Entry 9IGR (X-ray diffraction, 2.31 A resolution); this record covers chains C and D of the 4 polymer chains in the assembly.

== Chain C (and D) ==
Protein: Polyphosphate--nucleotide phosphotransferase
Organism: Erysipelotrichaceae bacterium
Notes: chain D of this document is another copy of the same molecule, construct and numbering; everything in this record applies to it too
UniProt: A0A3D5XRJ5 (A0A3D5XRJ5_9FIRM); residue numbers follow UniProt; this construct covers 1-298
Sequence (306 residues; numbered 1 to 306; the number before each row is that of its first residue):
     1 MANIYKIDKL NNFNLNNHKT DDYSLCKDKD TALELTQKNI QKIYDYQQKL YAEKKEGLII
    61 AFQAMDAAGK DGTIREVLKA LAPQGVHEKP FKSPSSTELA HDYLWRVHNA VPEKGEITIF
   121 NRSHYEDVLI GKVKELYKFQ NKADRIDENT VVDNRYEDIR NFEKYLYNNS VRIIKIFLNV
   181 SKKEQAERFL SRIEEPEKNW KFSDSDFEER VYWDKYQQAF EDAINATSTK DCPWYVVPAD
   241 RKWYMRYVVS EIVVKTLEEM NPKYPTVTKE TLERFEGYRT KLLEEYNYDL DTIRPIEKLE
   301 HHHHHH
Not modelled in the structure: 1, 304-306 (chain D: 1-2, 300-306)
Sequence notes: engineered mutation Ala2 (Ile in A0A3D5XRJ5); expression tag (299-306)
Bound ions: Mg2+: Lys79, Leu81 (shared with 2 residues of chain A)
Ligand contacts:
  - 6YY (bis[oxidanyl-[oxidanyl-[oxidanyl-[oxidanyl(phosphonooxy)phosphoryl]oxy-phosphoryl]oxy-phosphoryl]oxy-phosphoryl] hydrogen phosphate): Lys29, Met65, Asp66, Ala67, Ala68, Gly69, Lys70, Asp71, Gly72, Arg75, Arg188, Arg192, Lys198, Lys201, Lys242, Trp243, Arg246
  - benzoic acid (BEZ): Leu104, His108, Asp158, Asn161, Phe162, Tyr165
Reported in the primary citation:
  - specificity-determining residues: Asp127 (proposed by the authors, not directly observed)
  - mutagenesis - D127A, D127N: unchanged catalytic activity
  - mutagenesis - D127A, D127N: increased catalytic activity on ITP (6c)
  - mutagenesis - D127A, D127N: increased catalytic activity on GTP

== How chain C and chain D interact ==
Residue-residue contacts (74):
  Lys54(C) - Asn141(D)
  Lys55(C) - Lys142(D)
  Lys55(C) - Ala143(D)  hydrogen bond (backbone-backbone)
  Lys55(C) - Asp144(D)  salt bridge
  Glu56(C) - Ala143(D)
  Glu56(C) - Arg145(D)  salt bridge
  Thr97(C) - Glu113(D)
  Leu99(C) - Lys114(D)  hydrogen bond (backbone-side chain)
  Ala100(C) - Glu113(D)
  Ala100(C) - Lys114(D)  hydrogen bond (backbone-backbone)
  His101(C) - Val111(D)
  His101(C) - Glu113(D)
  His101(C) - Lys114(D)  hydrogen bond (backbone-side chain)
  Asp102(C) - His108(D)  salt bridge
  Asp102(C) - Val111(D)
  Asp102(C) - Tyr165(D)  hydrogen bond
  Asp102(C) - Asn169(D)
  Tyr103(C) - Tyr165(D)
  Tyr103(C) - Asn169(D)
  Leu104(C) - His108(D)
  Leu104(C) - Tyr165(D)  hydrogen bond (backbone-side chain)
  Trp105(C) - His108(D)
  Trp105(C) - Asn109(D)  hydrogen bond (side chain-backbone)
  His108(C) - Asp102(D)  salt bridge
  His108(C) - Leu104(D)
  His108(C) - Trp105(D)
  His108(C) - His108(D)  hydrogen bond
  Asn109(C) - Trp105(D)  hydrogen bond (backbone-side chain)
  Asn109(C) - Asn109(D)  hydrogen bond
  Val111(C) - His101(D)
  Val111(C) - Asp102(D)
  Glu113(C) - Thr97(D)
  Glu113(C) - Ala100(D)
  Glu113(C) - His101(D)  salt bridge
  Lys114(C) - Leu99(D)  hydrogen bond (side chain-backbone)
  Lys114(C) - Ala100(D)  hydrogen bond (backbone-backbone)
  Lys114(C) - His101(D)  hydrogen bond (side chain-backbone)
  Lys114(C) - Asn141(D)
  Asn141(C) - Lys54(D)
  Asn141(C) - Lys114(D)
  Lys142(C) - Lys55(D)
  Lys142(C) - Ser170(D)
  Ala143(C) - Lys55(D)  hydrogen bond (backbone-backbone)
  Ala143(C) - Glu56(D)
  Ala143(C) - Ser170(D)  hydrogen bond (backbone-side chain)
  Asp144(C) - Lys55(D)  salt bridge
  Arg145(C) - Glu56(D)  salt bridge
  Arg145(C) - Tyr167(D)  hydrogen bond (side chain-backbone)
  Arg145(C) - Ser170(D)
  Arg145(C) - Arg172(D)
  Ile146(C) - Tyr167(D)
  Ile146(C) - Asn168(D)
  Ile146(C) - Ser170(D)
  Asn154(C) - Asn168(D)
  Glu157(C) - Lys164(D)  salt bridge
  Asp158(C) - Tyr165(D)
  Asp158(C) - Asn168(D)  hydrogen bond
  Asn161(C) - Asn161(D)  hydrogen bond
  Asn161(C) - Lys164(D)
  Lys164(C) - Glu157(D)
  Tyr165(C) - Asp102(D)  hydrogen bond
  Tyr165(C) - Tyr103(D)
  Tyr165(C) - Leu104(D)  hydrogen bond (side chain-backbone)
  Tyr165(C) - Asp158(D)
  Tyr167(C) - Arg145(D)  hydrogen bond (backbone-side chain)
  Asn168(C) - Ile146(D)
  Asn168(C) - Asn154(D)
  Asn168(C) - Asp158(D)  hydrogen bond
  Asn169(C) - Tyr103(D)
  Ser170(C) - Lys142(D)
  Ser170(C) - Ala143(D)  hydrogen bond (side chain-backbone)
  Ser170(C) - Arg145(D)
  Ser170(C) - Ile146(D)
  Arg172(C) - Arg145(D)
Interface residues without a listed pair, chain C (37 interface residues in all): Glu53, Pro112, Leu166, Val171
Interface residues without a listed pair, chain D (36 interface residues in all): Pro112, Leu166, Val171

== Summary ==
37 residues of chain C and 36 residues of chain D are in contact; the contacts include 23 hydrogen bonds and 8
salt bridges. Polar pairs include Lys55(C)-Asp144(D), Glu56(C)-Arg145(D) and Asp102(C)-His108(D). From the
paper: D127A and D127N of chain C increase catalytic activity on ITP (6c); the specificity determinant
Asp127(C).
Both chains are Polyphosphate--nucleotide phosphotransferase (Erysipelotrichaceae bacterium). Entry 9IGR
(Crystal structure of PPK2 class III from Erysipelotrichaceae bacterium in complex with polyphosphate) was
determined by X-ray diffraction (same publication as 9IGQ).
